PDB entry 3ITU | X-ray diffraction, 1.58 A resolution | chain A

[Chain A]
Protein: cGMP-dependent 3', 5'-cyclic phosphodiesterase
Source organism: Homo sapiens
Notes: EC 3.1.4.17; fragment: catalytic domain, residues 579-919
Reference sequence: O00408 (PDE2A_HUMAN); residue numbers follow UniProt; this construct covers 579-919
Sequence (345 residues; each row starts with the number of its first residue):
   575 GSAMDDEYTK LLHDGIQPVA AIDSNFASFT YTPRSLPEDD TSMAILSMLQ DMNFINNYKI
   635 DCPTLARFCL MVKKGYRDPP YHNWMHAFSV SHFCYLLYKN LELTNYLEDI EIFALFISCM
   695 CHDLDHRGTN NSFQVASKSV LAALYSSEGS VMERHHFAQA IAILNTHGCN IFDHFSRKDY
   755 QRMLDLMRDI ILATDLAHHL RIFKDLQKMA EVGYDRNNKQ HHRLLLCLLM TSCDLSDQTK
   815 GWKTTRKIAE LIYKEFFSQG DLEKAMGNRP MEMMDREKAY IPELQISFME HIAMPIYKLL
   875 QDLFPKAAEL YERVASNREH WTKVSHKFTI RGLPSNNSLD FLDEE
Not modelled in the structure: 575-578, 917-919
Sequence notes: expression tag (575-578)
Metal / ion sites: Zn2+: His-660, His-696, Asp-697, Asp-808; Mg2+ near Asp-697 (its only coordinating residue here)
Small-molecule neighbours: 3-isobutyl-1-methylxanthine (IBM): Tyr-655, His-656, Leu-770, Asp-808, Leu-809, Gln-812, Ile-822, Ile-826, Tyr-827, Phe-830, Met-847, Gln-859, Phe-862
From the paper describing this entry:
  - binding site for 3-isobutyl-1-methylxanthine: Ile-826, Phe-830, Gln-859, Phe-862

[In short]
Bound to chain A: 3-isobutyl-1-methylxanthine. The Zn2+ site is built by His-660, His-696, Asp-697 and
Asp-808. The paper reports a binding site for 3-isobutyl-1-methylxanthine at Ile-826, Phe-830 and Gln-859
among others.
Chain A is cGMP-dependent 3', 5'-cyclic phosphodiesterase (Homo sapiens); the structure, hPDE2A catalytic
domain complexed with IBMX, was determined by X-ray diffraction (same publication as 3IBJ and 3ITM).
